Entry 1C04 (X-ray diffraction, 5.00 A resolution (low resolution: residue-level contacts below are approximate; hydrogen-bond / salt-bridge calls are withheld)); this record covers chains E and C of the 6 polymer chains in the assembly.

# Chain E
Molecule: 23S RRNA fragment
From: Haloarcula marismortui
Notes: fragment: 23s rrna 1151-1208 region
Sequence (58 nucleotides; numbered 1 to 58; the number before each row is that of its first residue):
     1 GCCAGGAUGUAGGCUUAGAAGCAGCCAUCAUUUAAAGAAAGCGUAAUAGC
    51 UCACUGGU

# Chain C
Molecule: Ribosomal protein L11
From: Haloarcula marismortui
Notes: fragment: c-terminal domain
UniProt: P56210 (RL11_BACST); residues 6-72 here correspond to UniProt positions 63-129 (UniProt number = residue number + 57)
Sequence (67 residues; each row starts with the number of its first residue):
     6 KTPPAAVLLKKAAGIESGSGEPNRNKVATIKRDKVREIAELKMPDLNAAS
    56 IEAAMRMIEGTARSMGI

# Chain E / chain C interface
Pairs across the interface - 57 pairs, chain E then chain C:
  U8(E) - Asn52(C)
  G9(E) - Lys6(C)
  G9(E) - Thr7(C)
  G9(E) - Lys47(C)
  G9(E) - Asp50(C)
  G9(E) - Leu51(C)
  G9(E) - Met62(C)
  U10(E) - Lys6(C)
  U10(E) - Thr7(C)
  U10(E) - Lys47(C)
  U10(E) - Asp50(C)
  A11(E) - Lys6(C)
  G12(E) - Pro9(C)
  G12(E) - Ala10(C)
  G12(E) - Ala11(C)
  G12(E) - Thr66(C)
  G12(E) - Ser69(C)
  G13(E) - Pro9(C)
  G13(E) - Ala11(C)
  G13(E) - Val12(C)
  G13(E) - Lys15(C)
  G13(E) - Ser69(C)
  G13(E) - Met70(C)
  C14(E) - Ala11(C)
  C14(E) - Val12(C)
  C14(E) - Lys15(C)
  C14(E) - Glu21(C)
  C14(E) - Ser22(C)
  C14(E) - Gly23(C)
  U15(E) - Lys15(C)
  U15(E) - Glu21(C)
  U15(E) - Ser22(C)
  C25(E) - Ser24(C)
  C26(E) - Glu26(C)
  C26(E) - Pro27(C)
  C26(E) - Arg68(C)
  C26(E) - Ser69(C)
  C26(E) - Met70(C)
  A27(E) - Glu26(C)
  A27(E) - Pro27(C)
  A27(E) - Gly65(C)
  A27(E) - Arg68(C)
  A27(E) - Ser69(C)
  U28(E) - Arg68(C)
  C29(E) - Arg61(C)
  C29(E) - Met62(C)
  A30(E) - Asn52(C)
  A30(E) - Ala53(C)
  A30(E) - Ala58(C)
  A30(E) - Met62(C)
  U31(E) - Asn52(C)
  U31(E) - Ala53(C)
  U31(E) - Ala54(C)
  U31(E) - Ala58(C)
  U32(E) - Asn52(C)
  U32(E) - Ala53(C)
  A38(E) - Thr66(C)
Other interface residues (no listed pair), chain C (30 interface residues in all): Gly25, Pro49, Gly71

# In short
17 residues of chain E face 30 of chain C across their interface.
Here chain E is 23S RRNA fragment and chain C is Ribosomal protein L11, both from Haloarcula marismortui.
Entry 1C04 (Identification of known protein and RNA structures in a 5 A map of the large ribosomal ...) was
determined by X-ray diffraction.
